8AMD - chains D and F of the 5 polymer chains in the assembly; structure by electron microscopy, 3.90 A resolution.

== Chain D ==
Molecule: 12-nt DNA strand
Source organism: Bacteriophage sp
Sequence (12 nucleotides; each row starts with the number of its first residue):
  1002 TTTTTTTTTTTT

== Chain F ==
Protein: Protein RecA
Source organism: Streptococcus pneumoniae
UniProtKB: P0A452 (RECA_STRR6); numbering as in UniProt (aligned over 1-388)
Amino-acid sequence (388 residues; row label = number of the first residue in the row):
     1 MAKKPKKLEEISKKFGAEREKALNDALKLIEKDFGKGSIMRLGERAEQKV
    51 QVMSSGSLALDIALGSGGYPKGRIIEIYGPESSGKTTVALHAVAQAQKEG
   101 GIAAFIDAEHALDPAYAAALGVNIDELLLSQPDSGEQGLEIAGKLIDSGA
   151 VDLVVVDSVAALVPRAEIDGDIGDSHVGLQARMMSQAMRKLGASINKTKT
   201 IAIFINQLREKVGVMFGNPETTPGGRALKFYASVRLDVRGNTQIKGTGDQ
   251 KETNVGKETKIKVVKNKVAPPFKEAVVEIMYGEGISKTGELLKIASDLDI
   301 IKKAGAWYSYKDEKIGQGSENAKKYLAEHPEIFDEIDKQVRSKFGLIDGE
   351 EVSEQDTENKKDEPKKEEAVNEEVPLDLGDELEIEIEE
Not modelled in the structure: 1-8, 342-388
Curated features (UniProtKB/Swiss-Prot):
  - binding site (ATP): Gly-79 to Thr-86
Residues lining bound ligands:
  - ATP-gamma-S (AGS; phosphothiophosphoric acid-adenylate ester), molecule 1: Pro-80, Glu-81, Ser-82, Ser-83, Gly-84, Lys-85, Thr-86, Thr-87, Glu-109, Tyr-116, Lys-257, Ile-279, Tyr-281, Gly-282
  - ATP-gamma-S (AGS), molecule 2: Phe-230, Lys-265, Asn-266, Lys-267, Val-268, Ala-269, Pro-270, Pro-271
Reported in the primary citation:
  - binding site for the 12-nt DNA strand (chain D): Val-177, Ser-185, Arg-209, Glu-210, Val-212, Gly-224, Gly-225, Arg-226
  - binding site for ATP-gamma-S: Gly-84, Lys-85, Thr-86, Lys-265, Lys-267
  - catalytic residues: Glu-109

== Chain D / chain F interface ==
Contacting residue pairs (20; chain D residue first):
  DT1003(D) / Val-177(F)  base contact
  DT1003(D) / Gly-178(F)  base contact
  DT1003(D) / Ala-181(F)  phosphate contact
  DT1003(D) / Ser-185(F)  phosphate contact
  DT1004(D) / Val-177(F)  base contact
  DT1004(D) / Ala-181(F)  phosphate contact
  DT1004(D) / Gly-225(F)  phosphate contact
  DT1004(D) / Arg-226(F)  hydrogen bond to the phosphate
  DT1005(D) / Pro-223(F)  phosphate contact
  DT1005(D) / Gly-224(F)  hydrogen bond to the phosphate
  DT1005(D) / Gly-225(F)  phosphate contact
  DT1006(D) / Arg-209(F)  salt bridge to the phosphate
  DT1006(D) / Glu-210(F)  sugar contact
  DT1006(D) / Lys-211(F)  base contact
  DT1006(D) / Val-212(F)  base contact
  DT1007(D) / Arg-209(F)  phosphate contact
  DT1007(D) / Glu-210(F)  hydrogen bond to the phosphate
  DT1007(D) / Lys-211(F)  base contact
  DT1007(D) / Val-212(F)  base contact
  DT1007(D) / Gly-213(F)  base contact
Also at the interface, not in a pair above, chain F (14 interface residues in all): Arg-189

== Summary ==
5 residues of chain D and 14 residues of chain F are in contact; the contacts include 3 hydrogen bonds and 1
salt bridge. Among the polar pairs are DT1004(D)/Arg-226(F), DT1005(D)/Gly-224(F) and DT1007(D)/Glu-210(F).
From the paper: the catalytic residue Glu-109(F); a binding site for the 12-nt DNA strand (chain D) at
Val-177(F), Ser-185(F) and Arg-209(F) among others.
Chain D is a 12-nt DNA strand (Bacteriophage sp) and chain F is Protein RecA (Streptococcus pneumoniae); the
structure, Cryo-EM structure of the RecA presynaptic filament from S.pneumoniae, was determined by electron
microscopy, deposited together with 8AMF.
